PDB entry 3NRZ | X-ray diffraction, 1.80 A resolution | chains C and L of the 6 polymer chains in the assembly

== Chain C (and L) ==
Molecule: Xanthine dehydrogenase/oxidase
From: Bos taurus
Notes: EC 1.17.1.4, 1.17.3.2; fragment: molybdenum binding domain; chain L of this document is another copy of the same molecule, construct and numbering; everything in this record applies to it too
UniProt: P80457 (XDH_BOVIN); residues 571-1326 here = UniProt positions 571-1326
Amino-acid sequence (756 residues; each row starts with the number of its first residue):
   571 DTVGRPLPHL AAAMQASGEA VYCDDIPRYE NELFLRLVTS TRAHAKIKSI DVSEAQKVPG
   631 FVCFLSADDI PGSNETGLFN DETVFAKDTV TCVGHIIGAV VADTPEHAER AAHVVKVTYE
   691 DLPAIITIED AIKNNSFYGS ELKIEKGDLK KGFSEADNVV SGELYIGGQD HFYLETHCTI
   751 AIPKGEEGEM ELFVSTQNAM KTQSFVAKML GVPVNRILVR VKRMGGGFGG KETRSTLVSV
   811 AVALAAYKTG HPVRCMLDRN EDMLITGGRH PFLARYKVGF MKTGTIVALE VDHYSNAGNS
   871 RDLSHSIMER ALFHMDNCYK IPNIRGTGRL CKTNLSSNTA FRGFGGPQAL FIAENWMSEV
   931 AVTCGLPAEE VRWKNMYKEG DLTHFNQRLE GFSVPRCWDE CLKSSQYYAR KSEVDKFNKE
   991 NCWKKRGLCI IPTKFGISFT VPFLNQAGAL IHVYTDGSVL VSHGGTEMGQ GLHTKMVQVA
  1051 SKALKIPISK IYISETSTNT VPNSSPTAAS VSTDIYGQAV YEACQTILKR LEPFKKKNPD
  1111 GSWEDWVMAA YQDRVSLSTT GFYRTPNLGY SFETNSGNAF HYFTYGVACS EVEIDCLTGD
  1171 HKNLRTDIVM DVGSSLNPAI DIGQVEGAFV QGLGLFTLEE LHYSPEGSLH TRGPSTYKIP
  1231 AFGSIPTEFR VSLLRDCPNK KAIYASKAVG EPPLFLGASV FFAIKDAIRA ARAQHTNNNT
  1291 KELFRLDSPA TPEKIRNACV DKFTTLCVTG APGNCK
Ligand contacts:
  - hypoxanthine (HPA): Glu802, Ser876, Arg880, Phe914, Ser1008, Phe1009, Thr1010, Val1011, Leu1014, Ala1078, Ala1079, Glu1261
  - MTE (phosphonic acidmono-(2-amino-5,6-dimercapto-4-oxo-3,7,8a,9,10,10a-hexahydro-4H-8-oxa-1,3,9,10-tetraaza-anthracen-7-ylmethyl)ester): Gly796, Gly797, Phe798, Gly799, Arg912, Met1038, Gly1039, Gln1040, Leu1042, Ala1078, Ala1079, Ser1080, Val1081, Ser1082, Thr1083, Gln1194, Gly1260, Glu1261
Curated features (UniProtKB/Swiss-Prot):
  - active site: Glu1261 (Proton acceptor)
  - binding site (Mo-molybdopterin): Gln767, Phe798, Arg912, Ala1079
  - binding site (substrate): Glu802, Arg880, Phe914, Thr1010
What the authors report for this chain:
  - binding site for hypoxanthine: Glu802, Arg880, Phe914, Phe1009, Thr1010
  - binding site for dioxothiomolybdenum(VI) ion: Glu1261
  - catalytic residues: Glu1261
  - catalytic residues: Glu802, Arg880 (proposed by the authors, not directly observed)

== How chain C and chain L interact ==
Pairs across the interface (123):
  Met584(C) - Glu756(L)
  Met584(C) - Glu757(L)
  Glu589(C) - Gly755(L)
  Glu589(C) - Glu756(L)
  Ala590(C) - Glu756(L)
  Val591(C) - Lys754(L)
  Val591(C) - Glu756(L)  hydrogen bond (backbone-side chain)
  Pro597(C) - Tyr599(L)
  Pro597(C) - Asn601(L)
  Arg598(C) - Tyr599(L)
  Arg598(C) - Glu600(L)  salt bridge
  Tyr599(C) - Pro597(L)
  Tyr599(C) - Arg598(L)
  Tyr599(C) - Tyr599(L)  hydrogen bond
  Glu600(C) - Arg598(L)  salt bridge
  Glu600(C) - Glu600(L)
  Lys754(C) - Val591(L)
  Gly755(C) - Glu589(L)
  Glu756(C) - Met584(L)
  Glu756(C) - Glu589(L)
  Glu756(C) - Ala590(L)
  Glu756(C) - Val591(L)  hydrogen bond (side chain-backbone)
  Glu756(C) - Lys792(L)
  Glu756(C) - Arg793(L)  salt bridge
  Glu757(C) - Met584(L)
  Glu757(C) - Tyr1062(L)
  Glu759(C) - Lys792(L)  salt bridge
  Glu759(C) - Tyr1062(L)  hydrogen bond
  Glu759(C) - Ser1064(L)  hydrogen bond
  Glu761(C) - Arg790(L)  salt bridge
  Met770(C) - Thr1025(L)
  Met770(C) - Tyr1121(L)
  Gln773(C) - Tyr1024(L)
  Pro783(C) - Asp1026(L)
  Pro783(C) - Ser1028(L)
  Val784(C) - Tyr1024(L)  hydrophobic
  Val784(C) - Asp1026(L)  hydrogen bond (backbone-side chain)
  Val784(C) - Ser1028(L)  hydrogen bond (backbone-side chain)
  Asn785(C) - Ser1028(L)  hydrogen bond (backbone-side chain)
  Asn785(C) - Val1029(L)  hydrogen bond (side chain-backbone)
  Asn785(C) - Leu1030(L)
  Asn785(C) - Lys1060(L)  hydrogen bond (side chain-backbone)
  Asn785(C) - Ile1061(L)
  Asn785(C) - Tyr1062(L)
  Arg786(C) - Tyr1062(L)
  Arg790(C) - Lys754(L)
  Arg790(C) - Glu761(L)  salt bridge
  Arg790(C) - Arg790(L)
  Lys792(C) - Glu756(L)  salt bridge
  Lys792(C) - Glu759(L)  salt bridge
  Arg793(C) - Glu756(L)  salt bridge
  Pro1012(C) - Arg1124(L)  hydrogen bond (backbone-side chain)
  Phe1013(C) - Tyr1121(L)  hydrophobic
  Phe1013(C) - Gln1122(L)
  Phe1013(C) - Arg1124(L)
  Leu1014(C) - Tyr1121(L)
  Asn1015(C) - Arg1124(L)  hydrogen bond (backbone-side chain)
  Gln1016(C) - Tyr1121(L)
  Gln1016(C) - Arg1124(L)
  Leu1020(C) - Leu1020(L)  hydrophobic
  His1022(C) - Asn1069(L)  hydrogen bond (side chain-backbone)
  His1022(C) - Thr1070(L)
  His1022(C) - Pro1072(L)
  Val1023(C) - Asn1073(L)  hydrogen bond (backbone-side chain)
  Tyr1024(C) - Gln773(L)
  Tyr1024(C) - Val784(L)  hydrophobic
  Tyr1024(C) - Thr1068(L)  hydrogen bond (side chain-backbone)
  Tyr1024(C) - Asn1069(L)
  Tyr1024(C) - Pro1072(L)  hydrophobic
  Tyr1024(C) - Asn1073(L)
  Thr1025(C) - Met770(L)
  Thr1025(C) - Asn1073(L)  hydrogen bond (backbone-side chain)
  Asp1026(C) - Pro783(L)
  Asp1026(C) - Val784(L)  hydrogen bond (side chain-backbone)
  Ser1028(C) - Pro783(L)
  Ser1028(C) - Val784(L)
  Ser1028(C) - Asn785(L)  hydrogen bond (side chain-backbone)
  Val1029(C) - Asn785(L)  hydrogen bond (backbone-side chain)
  Leu1030(C) - Asn785(L)
  Leu1030(C) - Asn1069(L)
  Lys1060(C) - Asn785(L)  hydrogen bond (backbone-side chain)
  Ile1061(C) - Asn785(L)
  Tyr1062(C) - Glu757(L)
  Tyr1062(C) - Glu759(L)  hydrogen bond
  Tyr1062(C) - Asn785(L)
  Tyr1062(C) - Arg786(L)
  Ser1064(C) - Glu759(L)  hydrogen bond
  Thr1068(C) - Tyr1024(L)  hydrogen bond (backbone-side chain)
  Asn1069(C) - His1022(L)  hydrogen bond (backbone-side chain)
  Asn1069(C) - Tyr1024(L)
  Asn1069(C) - Thr1070(L)
  Thr1070(C) - His1022(L)
  Thr1070(C) - Asn1069(L)
  Pro1072(C) - His1022(L)
  Pro1072(C) - Tyr1024(L)  hydrophobic
  Pro1072(C) - Ser1128(L)
  Asn1073(C) - Val1023(L)  hydrogen bond (side chain-backbone)
  Asn1073(C) - Tyr1024(L)
  Asn1073(C) - Thr1025(L)
  Asn1073(C) - Tyr1121(L)
  Asn1073(C) - Leu1127(L)
  Tyr1121(C) - Met770(L)
  Tyr1121(C) - Phe1013(L)  hydrophobic
  Tyr1121(C) - Leu1014(L)
  Tyr1121(C) - Gln1016(L)
  Tyr1121(C) - Asn1073(L)
  Gln1122(C) - Phe1013(L)
  Asp1123(C) - Arg1134(L)  salt bridge
  Arg1124(C) - Pro1012(L)  hydrogen bond (side chain-backbone)
  Arg1124(C) - Phe1013(L)
  Arg1124(C) - Asn1015(L)  hydrogen bond (side chain-backbone)
  Arg1124(C) - Gln1016(L)
  Arg1124(C) - Phe1132(L)
  Arg1124(C) - Arg1134(L)
  Arg1124(C) - Thr1135(L)  hydrogen bond (side chain-backbone)
  Ser1126(C) - Phe1132(L)
  Leu1127(C) - Asn1073(L)
  Ser1128(C) - Pro1072(L)
  Phe1132(C) - Arg1124(L)
  Phe1132(C) - Ser1126(L)
  Arg1134(C) - Asp1123(L)  salt bridge
  Arg1134(C) - Arg1124(L)
  Thr1135(C) - Arg1124(L)  hydrogen bond (backbone-side chain)
Other interface residues (no listed pair), chain C (61 interface residues in all): Asn601, Val1125, Thr1129, Thr1130, Leu1138
Other interface residues (no listed pair), chain L (62 interface residues in all): Ser774, Val1125, Thr1129, Thr1130, Leu1138

== In short ==
Chain C and chain L form an interface of 61 and 62 residues respectively; the contacts include 29 hydrogen
bonds and 11 salt bridges. Polar pairs include Arg598(C)-Glu600(L), Glu756(C)-Arg793(L) and
Glu759(C)-Lys792(L). The paper reports catalytic residues Glu1261(C), Glu802(C) and Arg880(C); a binding site
for hypoxanthine at Glu802(C), Arg880(C) and Phe914(C) among others.
Both chains are Xanthine dehydrogenase/oxidase (Bos taurus). Entry 3NRZ (Crystal Structure of Bovine Xanthine
Oxidase in Complex with Hypoxanthine) was determined by X-ray diffraction together with 3NS1 from the same
study.
